6T2U - chains C and X of the 4 polymer chains in the assembly; structure by electron microscopy, 3.60 A resolution.

== Chain C ==
Protein: RecBCD enzyme subunit RecC
Source organism: Escherichia coli
Notes: EC 3.1.11.5
Reference sequence: P07648 (RECC_ECOLI); residues 1-1122 here = UniProt positions 1-1122
Chain sequence (1122 residues; numbered 1 to 1122; the number before each row is that of its first residue):
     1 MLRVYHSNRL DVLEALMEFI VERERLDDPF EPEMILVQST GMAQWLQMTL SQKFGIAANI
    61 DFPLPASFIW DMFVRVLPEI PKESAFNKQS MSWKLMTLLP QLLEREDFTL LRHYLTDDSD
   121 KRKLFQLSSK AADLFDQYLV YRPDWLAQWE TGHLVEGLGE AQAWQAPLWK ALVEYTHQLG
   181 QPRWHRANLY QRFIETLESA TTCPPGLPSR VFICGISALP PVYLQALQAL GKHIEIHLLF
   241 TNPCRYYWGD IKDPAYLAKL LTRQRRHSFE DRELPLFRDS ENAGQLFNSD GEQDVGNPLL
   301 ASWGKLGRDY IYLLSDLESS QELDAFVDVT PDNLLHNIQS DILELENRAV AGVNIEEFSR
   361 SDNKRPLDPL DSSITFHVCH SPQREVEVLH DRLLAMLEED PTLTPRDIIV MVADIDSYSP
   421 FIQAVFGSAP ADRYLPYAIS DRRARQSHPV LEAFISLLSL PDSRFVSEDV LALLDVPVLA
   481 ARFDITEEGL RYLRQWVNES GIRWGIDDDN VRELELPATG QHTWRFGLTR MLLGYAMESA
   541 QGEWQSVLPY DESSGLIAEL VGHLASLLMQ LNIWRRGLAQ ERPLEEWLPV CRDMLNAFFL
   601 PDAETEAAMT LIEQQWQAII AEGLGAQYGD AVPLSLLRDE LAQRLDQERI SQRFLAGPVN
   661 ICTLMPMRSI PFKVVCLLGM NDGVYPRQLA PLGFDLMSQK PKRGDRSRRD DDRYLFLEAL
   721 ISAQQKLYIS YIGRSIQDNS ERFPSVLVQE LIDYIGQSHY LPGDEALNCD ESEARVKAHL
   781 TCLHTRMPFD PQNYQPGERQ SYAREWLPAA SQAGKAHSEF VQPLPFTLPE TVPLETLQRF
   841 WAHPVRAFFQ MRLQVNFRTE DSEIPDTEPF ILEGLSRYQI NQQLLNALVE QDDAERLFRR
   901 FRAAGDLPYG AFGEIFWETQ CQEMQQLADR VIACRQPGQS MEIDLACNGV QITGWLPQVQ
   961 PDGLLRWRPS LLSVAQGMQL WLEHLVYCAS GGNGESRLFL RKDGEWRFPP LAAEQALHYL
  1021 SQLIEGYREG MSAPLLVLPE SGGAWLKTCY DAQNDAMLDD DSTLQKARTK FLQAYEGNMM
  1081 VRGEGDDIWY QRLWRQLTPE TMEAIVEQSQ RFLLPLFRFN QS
Disordered / not traced: 1122
Swiss-Prot annotation at these positions:
  - natural variant: Gln647 to Leu655 (sequence variant, change not given here; In recC-1004)
  - mutagenesis: Gln38 (Q38A: Acts at variant Chi sequences), Leu64 (L64A: Does not act at Chi), Trp70 (W70A: Does not act at Chi), Asp133 (D133A: Does not act at Chi), Leu134 (L134A: Acts at variant Chi sequences), Asp136 (D136A: Does not act at Chi), Gln137 (Q137A: Acts at variant Chi sequences), Arg142 (R142A: Acts at variant Chi sequences), Arg186 (R186A/C/H: Does not act at Chi), Asp705 (D705A/H: Acts at variant Chi sequences)

== Chain X ==
Molecule: Chi-minus2 (83-nt DNA)
Sequence (83 nucleotides; numbered 1 to 88; 5 numbers in that range are skipped by the numbering (no residue carries them; nothing is unmodelled there); the number before each row is that of its first residue):
     1 TTTTTTTTTT TTTTTGAGCG ACTGCACTAC AAC
    39 AGAACCATGG TTCTGTTGTA GTGCAGTCGC TCTTTTTTGC TGGTGGTTTT
Disordered / not traced: 1-3, 39-52, 77-88

== Interface between chain C and chain X ==
Pairs across the interface - 18 pairs, chain C then chain X:
  Arg846(C) - DT12(X)  salt bridge to the phosphate
  Gly874(C) - DT14(X)  base contact
  Leu875(C) - DT13(X)  base contact
  Leu875(C) - DT14(X)  base contact
  Tyr878(C) - DT13(X)  base contact
  Tyr878(C) - DT14(X)  sugar contact
  Gln879(C) - DT13(X)  base contact
  Arg968(C) - DT13(X)  hydrogen bond to the phosphate
  Arg968(C) - DT14(X)  salt bridge to the phosphate
  Pro969(C) - DT15(X)  phosphate contact
  Ser970(C) - DT14(X)  phosphate contact
  Ser970(C) - DT15(X)  hydrogen bond to the phosphate
  Leu971(C) - DT15(X)  phosphate contact
  Asn1078(C) - DG16(X)  base contact
  Met1079(C) - DC70(X)  base contact
  Met1080(C) - DG16(X)  base contact
  Val1081(C) - DG16(X)  phosphate contact
  Arg1082(C) - DT15(X)  base contact
Interface residues without a listed pair, chain C (19 interface residues in all): Gln850, Arg858, Gln976, Arg1001, Lys1002
Interface residues without a listed pair, chain X (8 interface residues in all): DT10, DA17

== Overview ==
19 residues of chain C and 8 residues of chain X are in contact, with 2 hydrogen bonds and 2 salt bridges.
Among the polar pairs are Arg968(C)-DT13(X), Ser970(C)-DT15(X) and Arg846(C)-DT12(X). From UniProt: 10
mutagenesis sites on chain C.
Chain C is RecBCD enzyme subunit RecC (Escherichia coli) and chain X is Chi-minus2 (83-nt DNA); the structure,
Cryo-EM structure of the RecBCD in complex with Chi-minus2 substrate, was determined by electron microscopy
together with 6SJB, 6SJE, 6SJF, 6SJG and 6T2V from the same study.
